5T1D - chains A and B of the 5 polymer chains in the assembly; structure by X-ray diffraction, 3.10 A resolution.

Chain A:
Protein: Envelope glycoprotein H
From: Epstein-Barr virus (strain B95-8)
Reference sequence: P03231 (GH_EBVB9); residues 20-674 here = UniProt positions 20-674
Amino-acid sequence (655 residues; each row starts with the number of its first residue):
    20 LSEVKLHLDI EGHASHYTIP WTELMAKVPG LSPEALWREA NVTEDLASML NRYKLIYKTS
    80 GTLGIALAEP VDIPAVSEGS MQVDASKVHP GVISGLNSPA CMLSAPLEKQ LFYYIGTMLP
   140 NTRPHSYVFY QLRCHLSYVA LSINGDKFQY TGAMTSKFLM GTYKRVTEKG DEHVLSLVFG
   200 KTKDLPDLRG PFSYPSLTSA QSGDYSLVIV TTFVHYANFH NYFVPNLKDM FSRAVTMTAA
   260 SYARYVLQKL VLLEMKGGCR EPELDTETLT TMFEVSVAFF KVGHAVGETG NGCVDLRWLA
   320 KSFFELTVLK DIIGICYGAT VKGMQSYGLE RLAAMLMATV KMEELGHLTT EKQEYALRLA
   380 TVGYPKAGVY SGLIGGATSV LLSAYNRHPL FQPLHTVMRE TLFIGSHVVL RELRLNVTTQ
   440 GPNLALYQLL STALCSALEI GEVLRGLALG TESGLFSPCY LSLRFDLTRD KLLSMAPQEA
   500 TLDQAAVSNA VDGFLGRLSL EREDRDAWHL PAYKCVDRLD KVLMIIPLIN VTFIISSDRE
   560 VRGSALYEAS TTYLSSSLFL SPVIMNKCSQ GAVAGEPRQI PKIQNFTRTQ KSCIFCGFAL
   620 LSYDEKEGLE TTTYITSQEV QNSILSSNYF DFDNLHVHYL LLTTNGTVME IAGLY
Not modelled in the structure: 29-33
Disulfides: C120-C312, C278-C335, C454-C478, C534-C587, C612-C615
Glycans and other covalent adducts: N-acetylglucosamine (NAG) linked to N60
UniProt features mapped onto this chain:
  - glycosylation (N-linked (GlcNAc...) asparagine): N60, N435, N549, N604, N664
Reported in the primary citation:
  - post-translational modification sites: N60

Chain B:
Protein: Envelope glycoprotein L
From: Epstein-Barr virus (strain B95-8)
Reference sequence: P03212 (GL_EBVB9); residues 24-135 here = UniProt positions 24-135
Amino-acid sequence (112 residues; each row starts with the number of its first residue):
    24 WAYPCCHVTQ LRAQHLLALE NISDIYLVSN QTCDGFSLAS LNSPKNGSNQ LVISRCANGL
    84 NVVSFFISIL KRSSSALTGH LRELLTTLET LYGSFSVEDL FGANLNRYAW HR
Not modelled in the structure: 24-26, 34-39, 68-71
Disulfides: C28-C56, C29-C79
Glycans and other covalent adducts: N-acetylglucosamine (NAG) linked to N53
Reported in the primary citation:
  - post-translational modification sites: N53, N69

Chain A / chain B interface:
Contacting residue pairs - 74 pairs, chain A then chain B:
  L20(A) - E43(B)
  S21(A) - E43(B)  hydrogen bond (side chain-backbone)
  E22(A) - I45(B)
  V23(A) - I45(B)
  V23(A) - S46(B)
  K24(A) - S46(B)  hydrogen bond (backbone-backbone)
  K24(A) - D47(B)
  K24(A) - I48(B)  hydrogen bond (backbone-backbone)
  L25(A) - I48(B)  hydrophobic
  L25(A) - L50(B)  hydrophobic
  L25(A) - L107(B)  hydrophobic
  H26(A) - D47(B)  salt bridge
  H26(A) - I48(B)  hydrogen bond (backbone-backbone)
  H26(A) - Y49(B)
  H26(A) - L50(B)  hydrogen bond (backbone-backbone)
  L27(A) - L50(B)
  D28(A) - S52(B)
  Y36(A) - H103(B)
  Y36(A) - E106(B)  hydrogen bond
  Y36(A) - L107(B)  hydrophobic
  Y36(A) - T110(B)
  T37(A) - H103(B)
  W40(A) - L42(B)  hydrophobic
  L43(A) - A99(B)  hydrophobic
  L43(A) - L104(B)  hydrophobic
  V47(A) - S96(B)
  V47(A) - S98(B)
  L50(A) - I92(B)  hydrophobic
  L50(A) - S96(B)
  P52(A) - L42(B)
  E53(A) - A41(B)
  E53(A) - L42(B)
  L55(A) - F88(B)  hydrophobic
  L55(A) - I92(B)  hydrophobic
  W56(A) - L42(B)  hydrophobic
  W56(A) - F88(B)
  A59(A) - N84(B)  hydrogen bond (backbone-side chain)
  A59(A) - F88(B)  hydrophobic
  N60(A) - N84(B)  hydrogen bond (backbone-side chain)
  V61(A) - A80(B)
  V61(A) - N81(B)  hydrogen bond (backbone-backbone)
  V61(A) - V85(B)  hydrophobic
  T62(A) - V31(B)
  T62(A) - T32(B)
  T62(A) - Q33(B)
  E63(A) - V31(B)
  E63(A) - N81(B)  hydrogen bond (backbone-side chain)
  E63(A) - N84(B)  hydrogen bond
  D64(A) - V31(B)
  L65(A) - F59(B)  hydrophobic
  A66(A) - L128(B)  hydrophobic
  M68(A) - N81(B)  hydrogen bond
  M68(A) - N84(B)
  L69(A) - L123(B)
  L69(A) - F124(B)  hydrophobic
  Y72(A) - V120(B)  hydrophobic
  Y72(A) - F124(B)  hydrophobic
  Y149(A) - N84(B)
  Y149(A) - S87(B)  hydrogen bond
  Y149(A) - F88(B)  hydrogen bond (side chain-backbone)
  Y149(A) - S91(B)
  Y149(A) - R95(B)
  Q150(A) - R95(B)  hydrogen bond (backbone-side chain)
  L151(A) - R95(B)
  D206(A) - S91(B)  hydrogen bond
  D206(A) - K94(B)  salt bridge
  L207(A) - S87(B)
  G209(A) - N84(B)
  G209(A) - S87(B)  hydrogen bond (backbone-side chain)
  G209(A) - Y115(B)  hydrogen bond (backbone-side chain)
  P210(A) - L83(B)  hydrophobic
  P210(A) - Y115(B)  hydrogen bond (backbone-side chain)
  P210(A) - V120(B)  hydrophobic
  F211(A) - Y115(B)  hydrogen bond (backbone-side chain)
Also at the interface, not in a pair above, chain A (44 interface residues in all): I38, P39, R71, K73, R208, S215
Also at the interface, not in a pair above, chain B (43 interface residues in all): L61, L64, F89, L111, E121
Interface features reported in the paper:
  - interface residues, chain A: L65(A), L69(A)

In short:
44 residues of chain A and 43 residues of chain B are in contact, with 20 hydrogen bonds and 2 salt bridges.
Polar pairs include H26(A)-D47(B), D206(A)-K94(B) and S21(A)-E43(B). Covalently linked N-acetylglucosamine: at
N60(A). Covalently linked N-acetylglucosamine: at N53(B). The paper reports interface residues L65(A) and
L69(A); modification sites N60(A) and N53(B) among others.
Here chain A is Envelope glycoprotein H and chain B is Envelope glycoprotein L, both from Epstein-Barr virus
(strain B95-8). Entry 5T1D (Crystal structure of EBV gHgL/gp42/E1D1 complex) was determined by X-ray
diffraction.
